PDB entry 1E1Q | X-ray diffraction, 2.61 A resolution | chains A and D of the 7 polymer chains in the assembly

[Chain A]
Name: Bovine mitochondrial F1-atpase
From: Bos taurus
Notes: EC 3.6.1.34
Reference sequence: P19483 (ATP0_BOVIN); residues 1-510 here correspond to UniProt positions 44-553 (UniProt number = residue number + 43)
Chain sequence (510 residues; numbered 1 to 510; the number before each row is that of its first residue):
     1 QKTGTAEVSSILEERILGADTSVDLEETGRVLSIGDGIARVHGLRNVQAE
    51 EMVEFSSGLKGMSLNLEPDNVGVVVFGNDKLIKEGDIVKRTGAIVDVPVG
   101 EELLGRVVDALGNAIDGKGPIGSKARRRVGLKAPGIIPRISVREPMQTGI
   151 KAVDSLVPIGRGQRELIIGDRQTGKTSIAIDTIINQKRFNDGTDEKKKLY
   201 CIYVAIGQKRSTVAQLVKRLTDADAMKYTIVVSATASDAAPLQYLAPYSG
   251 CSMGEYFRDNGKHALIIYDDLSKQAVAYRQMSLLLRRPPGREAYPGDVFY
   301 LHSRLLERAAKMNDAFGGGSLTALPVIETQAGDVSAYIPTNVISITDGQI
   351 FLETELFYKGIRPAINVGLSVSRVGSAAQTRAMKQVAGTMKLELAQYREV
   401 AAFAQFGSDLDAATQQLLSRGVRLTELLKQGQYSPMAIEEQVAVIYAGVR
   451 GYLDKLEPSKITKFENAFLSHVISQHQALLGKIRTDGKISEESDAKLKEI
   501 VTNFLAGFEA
Disordered / not traced: 1-23
Sequence notes: conflict Gly481 (Ser524 in P19483)
Ion coordination: Mg2+: Thr176 (together with AMP-PNP)
Residues lining bound ligands: AMP-PNP (ANP; phosphoaminophosphonic acid-adenylate ester): Asp170, Arg171, Gln172, Thr173, Gly174, Lys175, Thr176, Ser177, Phe357, Arg362, Pro363, Gln430, Gly431, Gln432

[Chain D]
Name: Bovine mitochondrial F1-atpase
From: Bos taurus
Notes: EC 3.6.1.34
Reference sequence: P00829 (ATPB_BOVIN); aligned to UniProt positions 47-528 over residues -4 to 478 (the alignment contains insertions or deletions, so no single offset holds)
Chain sequence (482 residues; row label = number of the first residue in the row; note: 1 number in that range is skipped by the numbering (no residue carries it; nothing is unmodelled there); numbers below 1 keep their minus sign (Ala-4 is residue -4)):
    -4 AAQA
     1 SPSPKAGATTGRIVAVIGAVVDVQFDEGLPPILNALEVQGRETRLVLEVA
    51 QHLGESTVRTIAMDGTEGLVRGQKVLDSGAPIRIPVGPETLGRIMNVIGE
   101 PIDERGPIKTKQFAAIHAEAPEFVEMSVEQEILVTGIKVVDLLAPYAKGG
   151 KIGLFGGAGVGKTVLIMELINNVAKAHGGYSVFAGVGERTREGNDLYHEM
   201 IESGVINLKDATSKVALVYGQMNEPPGARARVALTGLTVAEYFRDQEGQD
   251 VLLFIDNIFRFTQAGSEVSALLGRIPSAVGYQPTLATDMGTMQERITTTK
   301 KGSITSVQAIYVPADDLTDPAPATTFAHLDATTVLSRAIAELGIYPAVDP
   351 LDSTSRIMDPNIVGSEHYDVARGVQKILQDYKSLQDIIAILGMDELSEED
   401 KLTVSRARKIQRFLSQPFQVAEVFTGHLGKLVPLKETIKGFQQILAGEYD
   451 HLPEQAFYMVGPIEEAVAKADKLAEEHS
Disordered / not traced: -4 to -1, 1-8, 476-478
Ion coordination: Mg2+: Thr163 (together with ADP)
Residues lining bound ligands: ADP (adenosine-5'-diphosphate): Gly157, Ala158, Gly159, Val160, Gly161, Lys162, Thr163, Val164, Glu192, Tyr345, Pro346, Phe418, Ala421, Phe424, Thr425

[Interface between chain A and chain D]
Pairs across the interface (92):
  Leu32(A) - Gly54(D)
  Ser33(A) - His52(D)
  Ser33(A) - Leu53(D)
  Ile34(A) - Ile32(D)
  Ile34(A) - Gln51(D)
  Ile34(A) - His52(D)  hydrogen bond (backbone-backbone)
  Gly35(A) - Gln51(D)
  Asp36(A) - Gln51(D)  hydrogen bond
  Asp36(A) - Arg274(D)  salt bridge
  Asn78(A) - Glu119(D)
  Asp79(A) - Ile32(D)
  Lys80(A) - Pro31(D)
  Lys80(A) - Leu33(D)
  Lys83(A) - Leu29(D)  hydrogen bond (side chain-backbone)
  Lys83(A) - Pro31(D)
  Lys83(A) - His52(D)
  Glu84(A) - Leu29(D)
  Glu84(A) - His52(D)  hydrogen bond (backbone-side chain)
  Glu84(A) - Gly54(D)
  Glu84(A) - Glu55(D)  hydrogen bond (side chain-backbone)
  Glu84(A) - Ser56(D)  hydrogen bond (side chain-backbone)
  Val107(A) - Phe123(D)  hydrophobic
  Ile115(A) - Phe123(D)
  Ile115(A) - Val124(D)
  Asp116(A) - Val124(D)
  Gly117(A) - Val124(D)
  Arg171(A) - Leu317(D)
  Arg171(A) - Phe326(D)
  Arg171(A) - Asp352(D)  salt bridge
  Gln172(A) - Thr354(D)  hydrogen bond
  Lys209(A) - Glu294(D)
  Lys209(A) - Ala327(D)
  Lys209(A) - His328(D)  hydrogen bond (side chain-backbone)
  Lys209(A) - Leu329(D)  hydrogen bond (side chain-backbone)
  Lys209(A) - Asp330(D)  salt bridge
  Lys209(A) - Arg356(D)
  Arg210(A) - Ala120(D)
  Arg210(A) - Pro121(D)  hydrogen bond (side chain-backbone)
  Arg210(A) - Glu122(D)
  Arg210(A) - Phe123(D)
  Arg210(A) - Met126(D)
  Arg210(A) - Glu294(D)  hydrogen bond (backbone-side chain)
  Ser211(A) - Met126(D)
  Ser211(A) - Thr297(D)
  Thr212(A) - Arg356(D)  hydrogen bond
  Val213(A) - Phe123(D)  hydrophobic
  Ala214(A) - Phe123(D)
  Ala214(A) - Met126(D)  hydrophobic
  Gln215(A) - Val128(D)  hydrogen bond (side chain-backbone)
  Gln215(A) - Gln130(D)
  Lys218(A) - Val128(D)
  Ala236(A) - Gly290(D)
  Ala236(A) - His328(D)
  Ser237(A) - Ala120(D)
  Ser237(A) - Gly290(D)
  Ser237(A) - Glu294(D)
  Val276(A) - Ala286(D)  hydrophobic
  Arg279(A) - Ser277(D)
  Gln280(A) - Pro283(D)
  Gln280(A) - Thr284(D)
  Gln280(A) - Thr287(D)  hydrogen bond
  Leu283(A) - Ile275(D)  hydrophobic
  Leu283(A) - Pro276(D)
  Leu283(A) - Ser277(D)
  Leu283(A) - Pro283(D)  hydrophobic
  Leu284(A) - Arg274(D)
  Arg286(A) - Gly273(D)  hydrogen bond (side chain-backbone)
  Pro289(A) - Ile275(D)  hydrophobic
  Glu292(A) - Ala278(D)
  Ala293(A) - Ser277(D)
  Ala293(A) - Ala278(D)
  Gln330(A) - Thr318(D)
  Gln330(A) - Ala323(D)
  Ala331(A) - Thr318(D)
  Glu355(A) - Gln379(D)
  Glu355(A) - Ser383(D)
  Phe357(A) - Arg372(D)
  Tyr358(A) - Leu351(D)
  Tyr358(A) - Thr354(D)
  Tyr358(A) - Gln375(D)
  Tyr358(A) - Lys376(D)  hydrogen bond (backbone-backbone)
  Lys359(A) - Lys376(D)
  Lys359(A) - Gln379(D)
  Arg362(A) - Arg372(D)
  Gln405(A) - Leu384(D)
  Gln405(A) - Glu395(D)
  Gln405(A) - Leu396(D)
  Gln405(A) - Asp400(D)
  Phe406(A) - Ile387(D)  hydrophobic
  Phe406(A) - Ile388(D)  hydrophobic
  Phe406(A) - Glu395(D)
  Ser408(A) - Glu395(D)
Also at the interface, not in a pair above, chain A (53 interface residues in all): Ile82, Gln208, Val217, Thr235, Ala240, Lys273, Arg287, Thr354
Also at the interface, not in a pair above, chain D (64 interface residues in all): Thr57, Ser127, Lys151, Thr291, Ser353, Tyr368, Asp380, Leu391, Gly392

[Summary]
53 residues of chain A and 64 residues of chain D are in contact, with 16 hydrogen bonds and 3 salt bridges.
Polar contacts include Asp36(A)-Arg274(D), Arg171(A)-Asp352(D) and Lys209(A)-Asp330(D). Bound to chain A:
AMP-PNP. Chain D binds ADP.
Chain A is Bovine mitochondrial F1-atpase and chain D is Bovine mitochondrial F1-atpase, both from Bos taurus;
the structure, Bovine mitochondrial F1-atpase at 100K, was determined by X-ray diffraction (same publication
as 1E1R).
